1FNS - chains L and H of the 3 polymer chains in the assembly; structure by X-ray diffraction, 2.00 A resolution.

== Chain L ==
Name: Immunoglobulin nmc-4 IGG1
Organism: Mus musculus
Notes: fragment: fab fragment, light chain
Amino-acid sequence (214 residues; each row starts with the number of its first residue):
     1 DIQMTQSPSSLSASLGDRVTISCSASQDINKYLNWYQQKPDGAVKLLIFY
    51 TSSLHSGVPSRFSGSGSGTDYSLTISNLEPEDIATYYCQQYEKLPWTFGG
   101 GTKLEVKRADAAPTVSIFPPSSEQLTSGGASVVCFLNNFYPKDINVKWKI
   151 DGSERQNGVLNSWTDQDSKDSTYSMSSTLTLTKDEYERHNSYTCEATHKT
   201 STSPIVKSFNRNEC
Disulfide bonds: Cys23-Cys88, Cys134-Cys194

== Chain H ==
Name: Immunoglobulin nmc-4 IGG1
Organism: Mus musculus
Notes: fragment: fab fragment, heavy chain
Amino-acid sequence (225 residues; row label = number of the first residue in the row):
   215 QVQLKESGPGLVAPSQSLSITCTVSGFSLTDYGVDWVRQPPGKGLEWLGM
   265 IWGDGSTDYNSALKSRLSITKDNSKSQVFLKMNSLQTDDTARYYCVRDPA
   315 DYGNYDYALDYWGQGTSVTVSSAKTTPPSVYPLAPGSAAQTNSMVTLGCL
   365 VKGYFPEPVTVTWNSGSLSSGVHTFPAVLQSDLYTLSSSVTVPSSTWPSE
   415 TVTCNVAHPASSTKVDKKIVPRDCG
Disordered / not traced: 352-356
Disulfide bonds: Cys236-Cys309, Cys363-Cys418

== How chain L and chain H interact ==
Inter-chain disulfides: Cys214(L)-Cys438(H)
Pairs across the interface (71):
  Tyr32(L) - Tyr319(H)  hydrophobic
  Asn34(L) - Ala322(H)
  Tyr36(L) - Leu323(H)  hydrogen bond (side chain-backbone)
  Tyr36(L) - Trp326(H)
  Gln38(L) - Gln253(H)  hydrogen bond
  Gln38(L) - Tyr308(H)  hydrogen bond
  Gly42(L) - Tyr308(H)
  Val44(L) - Trp326(H)
  Leu46(L) - Ala322(H)  hydrophobic
  Leu46(L) - Leu323(H)
  Leu46(L) - Asp324(H)
  His55(L) - Asp324(H)
  His55(L) - Tyr325(H)  hydrogen bond
  Ser56(L) - Tyr325(H)
  Tyr87(L) - Gln253(H)  hydrogen bond
  Tyr87(L) - Gly258(H)
  Tyr87(L) - Leu259(H)  hydrophobic
  Tyr91(L) - Tyr319(H)  hydrogen bond (backbone-side chain)
  Glu92(L) - Tyr319(H)  hydrogen bond (backbone-side chain)
  Leu94(L) - Trp261(H)  hydrophobic
  Leu94(L) - Asp272(H)
  Pro95(L) - Trp261(H)  hydrophobic
  Pro95(L) - Asn274(H)
  Trp96(L) - Trp261(H)
  Trp96(L) - Tyr321(H)  hydrophobic
  Phe98(L) - Leu259(H)
  Phe98(L) - Trp261(H)
  Phe98(L) - Leu323(H)  hydrophobic
  Ser116(L) - Thr360(H)
  Phe118(L) - Leu347(H)
  Phe118(L) - Ala348(H)
  Phe118(L) - Pro349(H)
  Phe118(L) - Thr360(H)
  Pro119(L) - Ala348(H)
  Pro119(L) - Gly350(H)
  Pro119(L) - Arg436(H)  hydrogen bond (backbone-side chain)
  Pro120(L) - Arg436(H)  hydrogen bond (backbone-side chain)
  Ser121(L) - Tyr345(H)
  Ser121(L) - Pro346(H)
  Ser121(L) - Arg436(H)
  Glu123(L) - Tyr345(H)
  Glu123(L) - Pro346(H)
  Glu123(L) - Lys431(H)  salt bridge
  Gln124(L) - Tyr345(H)
  Gln124(L) - Lys366(H)
  Ser127(L) - Tyr345(H)
  Ser131(L) - Leu364(H)
  Val133(L) - Leu347(H)  hydrophobic
  Phe135(L) - Phe389(H)  hydrophobic
  Phe135(L) - Ser401(H)
  Phe135(L) - Ser402(H)
  Phe135(L) - Ser403(H)
  Asn137(L) - His387(H)
  Asn137(L) - Phe389(H)
  Asn137(L) - Ser403(H)  hydrogen bond
  Asn138(L) - His387(H)  hydrogen bond
  Leu160(L) - Gln394(H)
  Asn161(L) - Val392(H)
  Ser162(L) - Phe389(H)
  Ser162(L) - Pro390(H)  hydrogen bond (side chain-backbone)
  Trp163(L) - Pro390(H)
  Thr164(L) - Phe389(H)
  Ser174(L) - His387(H)  hydrogen bond
  Ser174(L) - Phe389(H)
  Met175(L) - Phe389(H)
  Ser176(L) - Phe389(H)
  Ser176(L) - Ser401(H)
  Thr180(L) - Lys366(H)
  Glu213(L) - Ser351(H)  hydrogen bond (backbone-side chain)
  Cys214(L) - Ser351(H)  hydrogen bond
  Cys214(L) - Cys438(H)  disulfide
Other interface residues (no listed pair), chain L (43 interface residues in all): Phe49, Gln89, Ser122
Other interface residues (no listed pair), chain H (43 interface residues in all): Val251, Lys257, Glu260, Val344, Leu361, Gly362, Thr388, Gly439

== Summary ==
The chain L/chain H interface involves 43 residues from each chain, with 1 disulfide bond, 15 hydrogen bonds
and 1 salt bridge. Polar contacts include Glu123(L)-Lys431(H), Tyr36(L)-Leu323(H) and Gln38(L)-Gln253(H).
Here chain L is Immunoglobulin nmc-4 IGG1 and chain H is Immunoglobulin nmc-4 IGG1, both from Mus musculus.
Entry 1FNS (Crystal structure of the von willebrand factor (vwf) A1 domain I546V mutant in complex with the
...) was determined by X-ray diffraction.
